4LAJ - chains J and H of the 3 polymer chains in the assembly; structure by X-ray diffraction, 2.14 A resolution.

# Chain J
Molecule: HIV-1 YU2 gp120 envelope glycoprotein
Source organism: Human immunodeficiency virus 1
Sequence (376 residues; each row starts with the number of its first residue; note: 97 numbers in that range are skipped by the numbering (no residue carries them; nothing is unmodelled there)):
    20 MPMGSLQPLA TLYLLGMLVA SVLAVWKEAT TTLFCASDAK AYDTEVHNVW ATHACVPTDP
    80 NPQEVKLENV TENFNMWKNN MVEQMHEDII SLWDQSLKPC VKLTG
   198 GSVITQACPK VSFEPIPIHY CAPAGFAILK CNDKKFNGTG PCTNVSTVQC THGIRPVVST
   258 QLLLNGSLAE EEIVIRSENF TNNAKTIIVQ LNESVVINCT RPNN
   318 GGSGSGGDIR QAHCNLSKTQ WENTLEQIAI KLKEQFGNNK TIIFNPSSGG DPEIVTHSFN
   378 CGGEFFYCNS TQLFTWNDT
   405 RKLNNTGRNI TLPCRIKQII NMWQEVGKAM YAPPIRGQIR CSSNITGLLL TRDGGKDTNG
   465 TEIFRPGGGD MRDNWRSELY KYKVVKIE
Unresolved in the structure: 20-43, 318-323, 405-410, 460-462
Disulfide bonds: Cys54-Cys74, Cys119-Cys205, Cys218-Cys247, Cys228-Cys239, Cys296-Cys331, Cys378-Cys445, Cys385-Cys418
Covalent attachments: N-acetylglucosamine (NAG) linked to Asn234, Asn241, Asn262, Asn276, Asn289, Asn295, Asn386, Asn448
Reported in the primary citation:
  - post-translational modification sites: Asn386
  - mutagenesis - D368R, I420R: unchanged binding to Llama single domain antibody, JM4 (chain H) (citing earlier work)

# Chain H
Molecule: Llama single domain antibody, JM4
Source organism: Lama glama
Notes: antibody fragment or engineered binder
Sequence (129 residues; row label = number of the first residue in the row; note: 1 number in that range is skipped by the numbering (no residue carries it; nothing is unmodelled there)):
     1 EVQLVESGGG LVQPGGSLRL SCAASGFTLD YYSIGWFRQA PGKEREGVSC ISDSDGRTYY
    61 ADSVKGRFTI SRDNAKNTVY LQMNSLKPED TAVYYCAT
   100 DCTVDPSLLY VMDYYGKGTQ VTVSSAAAEQ K
Unresolved in the structure: 126-130
Disulfide bonds: Cys22-Cys96, Cys50-Cys101
Small-molecule neighbours: N-acetylglucosamine (NAG; 2-acetamido-2-deoxy-beta-D-glucopyranose): Glu44, Ser106, Leu107, Leu108, Tyr109

# Chain J / chain H interface
Residue-residue contacts (41; chain J residue first):
  Leu122(J) with Tyr113(H)
  Gly324(J) with Arg57(H), hydrogen bond (backbone-side chain); Tyr59(H), hydrogen bond (backbone-side chain)
  Asp325(J) with Tyr59(H)
  Ile326(J) with Asp53(H); Arg57(H)
  Arg327(J) with Tyr31(H); Tyr32(H); Ser33(H); Ser52(H), hydrogen bond; Asp53(H), salt bridge
  Gln328(J) with Asp104(H), hydrogen bond; Leu107(H)
  Pro369(J) with Tyr109(H); Val110(H); Asp112(H)
  Tyr384(J) with Leu107(H)
  Asn386(J) with Ser106(H), hydrogen bond (side chain-backbone)
  Pro417(J) with Ser106(H); Leu107(H)
  Cys418(J) with Leu107(H)
  Arg419(J) with Cys101(H), hydrogen bond (side chain-backbone); Thr102(H), hydrogen bond; Leu107(H)
  Lys421(J) with Asp100(H); Val110(H), hydrogen bond (side chain-backbone); Asp112(H), salt bridge
  Gln422(J) with Tyr31(H), hydrogen bond (side chain-backbone); Tyr32(H); Asp100(H), hydrogen bond (backbone-side chain)
  Ile423(J) with Tyr32(H), hydrophobic; Thr98(H); Asp100(H), hydrogen bond (backbone-side chain)
  Asn425(J) with Asp112(H), hydrogen bond
  Lys432(J) with Asp112(H), salt bridge; Tyr113(H)
  Met434(J) with Phe27(H), hydrophobic; Tyr32(H); Tyr113(H)
  Pro437(J) with Tyr31(H)
  Arg440(J) with Arg57(H)
Also at the interface, not in a pair above, chain J (23 interface residues in all): Thr373, Ile420, Tyr435
Also at the interface, not in a pair above, chain H (20 interface residues in all): Val2
The authors on this interface:
  - residue pairs: Gly324(J)-Tyr59(H) (hydrogen bond), Asp100(H)-Gln422(J) (hydrogen bond)
  - epitope / paratope residues, chain J: Gly324(J), Ile423(J)
  - epitope / paratope residues, chain H: Tyr59(H), Asp100(H)

# Overview
The interface between chain J and chain H involves 23 residues on one side and 20 on the other, with 12
hydrogen bonds and 3 salt bridges. Among the polar pairs are Arg327(J)-Asp53(H), Lys421(J)-Asp112(H) and
Lys432(J)-Asp112(H). The authors report hydrogen bonds between Gly324(J) and Tyr59(H) and Asp100(H) and
Gln422(J). From the paper: D368R and I420R of chain J leave binding to Llama single domain antibody, JM4
(chain H) unchanged; epitope/paratope residues Gly324(J), Ile423(J) and Tyr59(H) among others.
Here chain J is HIV-1 YU2 gp120 envelope glycoprotein (Human immunodeficiency virus 1) and chain H is Llama
single domain antibody, JM4 (Lama glama). Entry 4LAJ (Crystal structure of HIV-1 YU2 envelope gp120
glycoprotein in complex with CD4-mimetic miniprotein, M48U1, and llama ...) was determined by X-ray
diffraction.
